PDB entry 7Y38 | electron microscopy, 2.80 A resolution | chains A and L of the 15 polymer chains in the assembly

Chain A (and L):
Protein: mRNA-capping enzyme nsP1, affinity-tag (strepII-3XFLAG)
Source organism: Chikungunya virus strain S27-African prototype
Notes: EC 2.1.1.-, 2.7.7.-; chain L of this document is another copy of the same molecule, construct and numbering; everything in this record applies to it too
UniProt: Q8JUX6 (POLN_CHIKS); the construct has insertions or renumbered stretches relative to UniProt, so the offset changes along the chain: 1-516 = UniProt 1-516; 553-570 = UniProt 517-534
Amino-acid sequence (573 residues; numbered 1 to 573; the number before each row is that of its first residue):
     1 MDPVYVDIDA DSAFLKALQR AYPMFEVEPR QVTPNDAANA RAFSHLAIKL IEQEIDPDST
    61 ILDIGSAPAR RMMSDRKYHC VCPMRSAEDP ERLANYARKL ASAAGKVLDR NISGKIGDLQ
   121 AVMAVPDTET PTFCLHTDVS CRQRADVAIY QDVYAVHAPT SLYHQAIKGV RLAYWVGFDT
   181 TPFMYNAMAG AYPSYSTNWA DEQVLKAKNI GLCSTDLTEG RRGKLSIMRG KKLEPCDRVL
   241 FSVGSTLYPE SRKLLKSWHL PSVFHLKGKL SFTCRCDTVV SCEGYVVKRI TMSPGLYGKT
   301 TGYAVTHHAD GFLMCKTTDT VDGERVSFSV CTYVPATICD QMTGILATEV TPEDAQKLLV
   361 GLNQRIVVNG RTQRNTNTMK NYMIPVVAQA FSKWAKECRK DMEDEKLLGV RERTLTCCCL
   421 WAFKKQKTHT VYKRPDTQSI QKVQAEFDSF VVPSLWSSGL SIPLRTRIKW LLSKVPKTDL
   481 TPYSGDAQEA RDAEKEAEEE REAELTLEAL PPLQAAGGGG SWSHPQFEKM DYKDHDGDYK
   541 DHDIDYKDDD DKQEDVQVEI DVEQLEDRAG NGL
Unresolved in the structure: 1, 415-418, 477-573 (chain L: 1-2, 415-418, 477-573)
Sequence notes: engineered mutation Ala-37 (His in Q8JUX6); expression tag (571-573)
Ion coordination: Zn2+: His-79, Cys-134, Cys-141
Small-molecule neighbours:
  - ATP (adenosine-5'-triphosphate): Gly-65, Pro-83, Arg-85, Ser-86, Asp-89, Arg-92, Thr-137, Asp-138, Ala-155, Val-156, Tyr-248, Pro-249, Glu-250
  - GTP (guanosine-5'-triphosphate): Ala-37, Ala-40, Arg-41, Ser-44, Glu-88, Arg-92, Asp-152, Tyr-154, Phe-241, Val-243, Tyr-248, Glu-250, Tyr-285
UniProt features mapped onto this chain:
  - binding site (Zn(2+)): His-79, Glu-129, Cys-134, Cys-141
  - lipidation (S-palmitoyl cysteine): Cys-417, Cys-419
Reported in the primary citation:
  - conformationally variable residues (order/disorder transition): Arg-365 to Lys-380

How chain A and chain L interact:
Residue-residue contacts (99):
  Pro-34(A) with Ala-21(L); Pro-23(L)
  Ser-86(A) with Tyr-297(L)
  Ala-87(A) with Thr-273(L); Tyr-297(L)
  Pro-90(A) with Ser-293(L); Tyr-297(L), hydrophobic
  Ser-196(A) with Asp-436(L); Gln-438(L)
  Asn-198(A) with Gln-438(L), hydrogen bond
  Leu-205(A) with Tyr-303(L)
  Lys-208(A) with Glu-397(L), salt bridge; Thr-430(L)
  Asn-209(A) with Trp-394(L)
  Gly-211(A) with Thr-437(L); Gln-438(L), hydrogen bond (backbone-backbone)
  Leu-212(A) with Gln-438(L)
  Cys-213(A) with Lys-433(L), hydrogen bond (backbone-side chain); Gln-438(L); Ser-439(L)
  Ser-214(A) with Tyr-185(L); Ser-439(L); Ile-440(L); Gln-441(L), hydrogen bond
  Thr-215(A) with Tyr-185(L); Val-431(L)
  Leu-217(A) with Thr-428(L); His-429(L); Thr-430(L)
  Thr-218(A) with Gln-426(L); Thr-428(L), hydrogen bond (backbone-backbone)
  Glu-219(A) with Lys-427(L); His-429(L), salt bridge
  Gly-220(A) with Lys-425(L)
  Arg-221(A) with Lys-424(L); Lys-425(L), hydrogen bond (backbone-backbone)
  Arg-222(A) with Ala-422(L); Phe-423(L), hydrogen bond (side chain-backbone); Lys-424(L)
  Lys-224(A) with Ala-422(L); Phe-423(L); Lys-425(L)
  Leu-225(A) with Leu-420(L), hydrophobic; Trp-421(L)
  Ser-226(A) with Arg-413(L)
  Met-228(A) with Arg-413(L), hydrogen bond (backbone-side chain)
  Arg-229(A) with Cys-419(L), hydrogen bond (side chain-backbone); Leu-420(L); Trp-421(L)
  Gly-230(A) with Arg-411(L)
  Lys-231(A) with Gly-409(L); Val-410(L); Arg-411(L); Arg-413(L); Trp-421(L)
  Lys-232(A) with Gly-409(L)
  Leu-233(A) with Gly-409(L), hydrogen bond (backbone-backbone)
  Arg-238(A) with Thr-301(L)
  Ser-242(A) with Val-305(L); Gln-438(L)
  Gly-244(A) with His-307(L); Gln-438(L), hydrogen bond (backbone-side chain)
  Ser-245(A) with Val-305(L)
  Leu-247(A) with Tyr-303(L), hydrophobic
  Lys-316(A) with Lys-406(L); Leu-408(L)
  Thr-318(A) with Asp-401(L); Asp-404(L)
  Thr-320(A) with Asp-401(L)
  Asp-322(A) with Lys-425(L)
  Gly-323(A) with Lys-424(L); Lys-425(L); Gln-426(L), hydrogen bond (backbone-backbone)
  Glu-324(A) with Arg-411(L), salt bridge; Phe-423(L)
  Arg-325(A) with Lys-400(L); Asp-401(L), salt bridge; Asp-404(L), salt bridge; Lys-406(L); Gln-426(L)
  Val-326(A) with Arg-411(L)
  Ser-327(A) with Lys-406(L)
  Pro-352(A) with Met-402(L), hydrophobic
  Gln-356(A) with Thr-343(L), hydrogen bond (side chain-backbone); Ala-347(L)
  Gln-364(A) with Asp-340(L), hydrogen bond (side chain-backbone)
  Val-368(A) with Val-368(L), hydrophobic; Asn-369(L)
  Gln-373(A) with Val-368(L), hydrogen bond (side chain-backbone); Gln-373(L), hydrogen bond
  Asn-375(A) with Gln-373(L), hydrogen bond
  Lys-380(A) with Asp-436(L)
  Asn-381(A) with Asp-340(L)
  Tyr-382(A) with Arg-434(L); Asp-436(L)
  Gly-459(A) with Tyr-297(L)
  Ser-461(A) with Tyr-297(L), hydrogen bond
  Pro-463(A) with Pro-294(L), hydrophobic
  Leu-464(A) with Tyr-297(L)
Also at the interface, not in a pair above, chain A (72 interface residues in all): Gln-31, Val-32, Thr-33, Met-84, Arg-85, Glu-88, Ile-210, Asp-216, Leu-240, Pro-249, Glu-353, Val-360, Gly-370, Ile-384, Pro-385, Leu-460
Also at the interface, not in a pair above, chain L (66 interface residues in all): Arg-20, Met-24, Val-263, Arg-275, Gly-298, Met-314, Cys-315, Lys-316, Ser-329, Gln-341, Gly-344, Cys-398, Glu-405, Leu-407, Glu-412, Pro-435

Overview:
The interface between chain A and chain L involves 72 residues on one side and 66 on the other; the contacts
include 18 hydrogen bonds and 5 salt bridges. Polar contacts include Lys-208(A)/Glu-397(L),
Glu-219(A)/His-429(L) and Glu-324(A)/Arg-411(L). Bound to chain A: ATP and GTP. The paper reports
conformational variability at Arg-365(A).
Both chains are mRNA-capping enzyme nsP1, affinity-tag (strepII-3XFLAG) (Chikungunya virus strain S27-African
prototype). Entry 7Y38 (Molecular architecture of the chikungunya virus replication complex) was determined by
electron microscopy.
